PDB entry 7NA7 | electron microscopy, 2.70 A resolution | chains A and R of the 6 polymer chains in the assembly

[Chain A]
Name: Guanine nucleotide-binding protein G(i) subunit alpha-1
From: Homo sapiens
Reference sequence: P63096 (GNAI1_HUMAN); residue numbers follow UniProt; this construct covers 1-354
Chain sequence (354 residues; each row starts with the number of its first residue):
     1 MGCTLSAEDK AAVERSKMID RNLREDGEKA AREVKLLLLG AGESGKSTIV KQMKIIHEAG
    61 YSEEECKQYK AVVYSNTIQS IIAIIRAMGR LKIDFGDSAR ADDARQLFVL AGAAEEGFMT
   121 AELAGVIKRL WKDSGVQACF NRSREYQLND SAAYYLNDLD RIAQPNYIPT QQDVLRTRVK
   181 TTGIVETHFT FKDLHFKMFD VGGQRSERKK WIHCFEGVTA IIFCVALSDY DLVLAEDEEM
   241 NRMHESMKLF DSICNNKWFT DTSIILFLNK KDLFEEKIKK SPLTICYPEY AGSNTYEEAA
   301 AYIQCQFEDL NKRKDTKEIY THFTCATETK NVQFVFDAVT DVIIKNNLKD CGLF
Not modelled in the structure: 1-4, 56-181, 234-240
Differences from the reference sequence: conflict E328 (Asp in P63096)
UniProt features mapped onto this chain:
  - region: K35 to T48 (G1 motif), D173 to T181 (G2 motif), F196 to R205 (G3 motif), I265 to D272 (G4 motif), T324 to T327, T329 (G5 motif)
  - binding site (GTP): E43 to T48, S151, L175 to T181, D200 to Q204, N269 to D272, A326
  - binding site (Mg(2+)): S47, T181
  - modified residue: R178 (ADP-ribosylarginine), Q204 (Deamidated glutamine), C351 (ADP-ribosylcysteine)
  - lipidation: G2 (N-myristoyl glycine), C3 (S-palmitoyl cysteine)
  - natural variant: G40 (G40C: In NEDHISB; G40R: In NEDHISB), G45 (G45D: In NEDHISB), T48 (T48I: In NEDHISB; T48K: In NEDHISB), Q52 (Q52P: In NEDHISB), S75 (deletion: In NEDHISB; uncertain significance), Q172 (deletion: In NEDHISB), D173 (D173V: In NEDHISB), E186 to F189 (deletion: In NEDHISB; uncertain significance), C224 (C224Y: In NEDHISB), K270 (K270N: In NEDHISB; K270R: In NEDHISB), D272 (D272G: In NEDHISB), A326 (A326P: In NEDHISB), 1 further natural variant entry in UniProt
  - mutagenesis: G42 (G42R: Abolishes switch to an activated conformation and dissociation from beta and gamma subunits upon GTP binding. Abolishes interaction with RGS family members), E116 (E116L: Enhances interaction (inactive GDP-bound) with RGS14), Q147 (Q147L: Enhances interaction (inactive GDP-bound) with RGS14), E245 (E245L: Enhances interaction (inactive GDP-bound) with RGS14)

[Chain R]
Name: Growth hormone secretagogue receptor type 1
From: Homo sapiens
Reference sequence: Q92847 (GHSR_HUMAN); residue numbers follow UniProt; this construct covers 1-366
Chain sequence (366 residues; row label = number of the first residue in the row):
     1 MWNATPSEEP GFNLTLADLD WDASPGNDSL GDELLQLFPA PLLAGVTATC VALFVVGIAG
    61 NLLTMLVVSR FRELRTTTNL YLSSMAFSDL LIFLCMPLDL VRLWQYRPWN FGDLLCKLFQ
   121 FVSESCTYAK VLTITALSVE RYFAICFPLR AKVVVTKGRV KLVIFVIWAV AFCSAGPIFV
   181 LVGVEHEQGT DPWDTNECRP TEFAVRSGLL TVMVWVSSIF FFLPVFCLTV LYSLIGRKLW
   241 RRRRGDAVVG ASLRDQNHKQ TVKMLAVVVF AFILCWLPFH VGRYLFSKSF EPGSLEIAQI
   301 SQYCNLVSFV LFYLSAAINP ILYNIMSKKY RVAVFRLLGF EPFSQRKLST LKDESSRAWT
   361 ESSINT
Not modelled in the structure: 1-38, 244-254, 341-366
Disulfides: C116-C198
Differences from the reference sequence: conflict K130 (Thr in Q92847), Q188 (Asn in Q92847)
UniProt features mapped onto this chain:
  - glycosylation (N-linked (GlcNAc...) asparagine): N13, N27
  - natural variant: A204 (A204E: In GHDP), R237 (R237W: In GHDP)
Reported in the primary citation:
  - contacts within the chain: E124-R283 (salt bridge)
  - mutagenesis - I300P: unchanged signaling with Ghrelin-27
  - conformationally variable residues (side-chain flip): V131, F221 to P224, F272, W276, F279, H280, R283, F312

[Chain A / chain R interface]
Contacting residue pairs (29):
  E28(A) - G158(R)
  A31(A) - K152(R)
  R32(A) - K152(R)
  R32(A) - V153(R)
  R32(A) - T156(R)
  L194(A) - L149(R)  hydrophobic
  F336(A) - L149(R)  hydrophobic
  T340(A) - P148(R)
  T340(A) - L149(R)
  D341(A) - R242(R)  salt bridge
  D341(A) - R243(R)  salt bridge
  I343(A) - L149(R)  hydrophobic
  I343(A) - K152(R)
  I344(A) - P148(R)  hydrophobic
  I344(A) - R242(R)
  K345(A) - R243(R)
  N347(A) - A144(R)  hydrogen bond (side chain-backbone)
  L348(A) - I145(R)  hydrophobic
  L348(A) - T261(R)
  D350(A) - K329(R)  salt bridge
  C351(A) - T78(R)
  C351(A) - R141(R)  hydrogen bond (backbone-side chain)
  G352(A) - M326(R)
  L353(A) - R141(R)
  L353(A) - T261(R)  hydrogen bond (backbone-side chain)
  L353(A) - L265(R)  hydrophobic
  F354(A) - N257(R)
  F354(A) - Q260(R)
  F354(A) - T261(R)
Interface residues without a listed pair, chain A (18 interface residues in all): K349
Interface residues without a listed pair, chain R (24 interface residues in all): K157, K238, L239, M264, Y323, S327
From the paper, about this interface:
  - pairs named by the authors: N347(A)-A144(R) (backbone contact), D350(A)-K329(R), C351(A)-R141(R) (backbone contact)
  - interface residues, chain A: L194(A), F336(A), I343(A), I344(A), L348(A), L353(A)
  - interface residues, chain R: I145(R), P148(R), L265(R)

[In short]
18 residues of chain A face 24 of chain R across their interface; the contacts include 3 hydrogen bonds and 3
salt bridges. Among the polar pairs are D341(A)-R242(R), D341(A)-R243(R) and D350(A)-K329(R). The paper
describes backbone contacts between N347(A) and A144(R) and C351(A) and R141(R); a contact between D350(A) and
K329(R). The paper reports that I300P of chain R leaves signaling with Ghrelin-27 unchanged; interface
residues L194(A), F336(A) and I145(R) among others.
Here chain A is Guanine nucleotide-binding protein G(i) subunit alpha-1 and chain R is Growth hormone
secretagogue receptor type 1, both from Homo sapiens. Entry 7NA7 (Structures of human ghrelin receptor-Gi
complexes with ghrelin and a synthetic agonist) was determined by electron microscopy together with 7NA8 from
the same study.
